PDB entry 5JT1 | X-ray diffraction, 1.35 A resolution | chains A and B

[Chain A]
Molecule: Periplasmic [NiFeSe] hydrogenase, small subunit
From: Desulfovibrio vulgaris str. Hildenborough
Notes: EC 1.12.7.2
UniProt: Q72AS4 (Q72AS4_DESVH); residues -33 to 283 here correspond to UniProt positions 1-317 (UniProt number = residue number + 34)
Chain sequence (317 residues; row label = number of the first residue in the row; numbers below 1 keep their minus sign (Met-33 is residue -33)):
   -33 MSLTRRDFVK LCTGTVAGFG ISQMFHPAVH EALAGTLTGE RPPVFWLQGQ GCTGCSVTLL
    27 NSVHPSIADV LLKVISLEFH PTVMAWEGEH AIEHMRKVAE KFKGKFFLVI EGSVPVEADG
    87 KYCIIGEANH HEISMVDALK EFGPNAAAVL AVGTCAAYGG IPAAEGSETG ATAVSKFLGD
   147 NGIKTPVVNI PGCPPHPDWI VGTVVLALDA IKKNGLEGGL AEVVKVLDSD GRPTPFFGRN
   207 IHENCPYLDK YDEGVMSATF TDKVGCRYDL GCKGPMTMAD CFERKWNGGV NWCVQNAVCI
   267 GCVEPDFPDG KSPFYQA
Unresolved in the structure: -33 to 0
Covalently attached groups: oxygen-damaged SF4 (6ML) linked to Cys21
Metal / ion sites: 4Fe-4S cluster Fe site 1: Cys18, Cys21, Cys121, Cys159; oxygen-damaged SF4 Fe: Cys18, Glu77, Cys121, Cys159; 4Fe-4S cluster Fe site 2: His208, Cys211, Cys232, Cys238; 4Fe-4S cluster Fe site 3: Cys247, Cys259, Cys265, Cys268
Ligand contacts:
  - oxygen-damaged SF4 / 4Fe-4S cluster: Gly17, Cys18, Thr19, Gly20, Glu77, Gly78, Val118, Gly119, Thr120, Cys121, Gly158, Cys159, Pro160, Pro161
  - 4Fe-4S cluster (SF4), molecule 1: Ile207, His208, Cys211, Tyr213, Leu214, Tyr217, Cys232, Arg233, Tyr234, Cys238, Gly240, Pro241, Val260
  - 4Fe-4S cluster (SF4), molecule 2: Ile207, Thr243, Ala245, Cys247, Trp252, Trp258, Cys259, Cys265, Ile266, Gly267, Cys268, Val269

[Chain B]
Molecule: Periplasmic [NiFeSe] hydrogenase, large subunit, selenocysteine-containing
From: Desulfovibrio vulgaris str. Hildenborough
Notes: EC 1.12.7.2
UniProt: Q72AS3 (Q72AS3_DESVH); aligned to UniProt positions 12-510 over residues 12-510 (the alignment contains insertions or deletions, so no single offset holds)
Chain sequence (509 residues; numbered 4 to 510; the number before each row is that of its first residue):
     4 WSHPQFEKGA TGRTTIAIDP VTRIEGHLKA EVVVENGKVV DARLSGGMYR GFETILRGRD
    64 PRDASQIVQR IC
    75 CGVCPTAHST ASVLALDEAF GAKVPNNGRI TRNLIFGANY LQSHILHFYH LSAQDFVQGP
   135 DTAPFVPRFP KSDLRLSKEL NKAGVDQYIE ALEVRRICHE MVALFGGRMP HVQGQVVGGA
   195 TEIPTKEKLV EYAARFKKVR DFVEQKYVPV VYTIGSKYKD MFKVGQGFKA ALCVGAFPLD
   255 NSGKKHLFMP GVYAKGKDMP FDPSKIKEYV KYSWFAEETT GLNYKEGKTI PAPDKAGAYS
   315 FVKAPRYDGL SLEVGPLARM WVNNPELSPV GKKLLKDLFG ISAKKFRDLG EEAAFSLMGR
   375 HVARAEETYY MLGAIEGWLK EIKAGEDTVV MPAVPASAEG TGFTEAPRGS LLHYVKVKDS
   435 KIDNYQIVSA SLWNCNPRDD MGQRGAVEEA LIGIPVDDIQ NPVNVARLIR AFDPC
   489 CLGCAVHVLH AESGKVAVIE VK
Unresolved in the structure: 4-12, 496-510
Modified residues: Cys75 (S-oxy cysteine; CSX); Cys489 (3-sulfinoalanine; CSD)
Differences from the reference sequence: expression tag (4-11); engineered mutation Cys489 (Sec in Q72AS3)
Metal / ion sites: Fe2+: Glu56, Ile441, His495; Ni2+: Cys75, Cys78, Cys489, Cys492; carbonmonoxide-(dicyano) iron Fe: Cys78, Cys492
Ligand contacts:
  - carbonmonoxide-(dicyano) iron (FCO): Cys75, Cys75, Cys78, His82, Ala420, Pro421, Arg422, Leu425, Ser443, Ala444, Ser445, Cys489, Cys489, Cys492
  - hydrosulfuric acid (H2S): Cys78, Pro79, Thr80, Ala81, Phe110, Asn113, Pro421

[Chain A / chain B interface]
Pairs across the interface (176; chain A residue first):
  Arg7(A) with Thr136(B), hydrogen bond
  Gln14(A) with His30(B), hydrogen bond (backbone-side chain)
  Gly15(A) with His30(B), hydrogen bond (backbone-side chain); Met51(B)
  Gln16(A) with Met51(B); Tyr52(B), hydrogen bond (side chain-backbone); Arg53(B)
  Gly17(A) with Met51(B); Arg53(B)
  Cys18(A) with Glu28(B); Arg53(B); Arg73(B); Ile74(B); Cys75(B); Cys75(B); Gly76(B), hydrogen bond (backbone-backbone); His185(B)
  Thr19(A) with Glu28(B), hydrogen bond
  Gly20(A) with Gly76(B); Pro184(B)
  Val23(A) with Gly76(B); Val77(B), hydrophobic; Arg169(B); His173(B); Pro184(B), hydrophobic
  Leu26(A) with Leu120(B), hydrophobic; Arg169(B)
  Asn27(A) with Arg169(B), hydrogen bond; Arg170(B); His173(B), hydrogen bond; Met183(B), hydrogen bond (side chain-backbone)
  Ser28(A) with Arg170(B)
  Ile33(A) with Leu166(B), hydrophobic
  Ala34(A) with Leu166(B), hydrophobic
  Leu38(A) with Thr136(B)
  Ser42(A) with Ala137(B)
  Leu43(A) with Ala137(B); Pro138(B)
  Glu44(A) with Ala137(B)
  Pro47(A) with Thr25(B); Arg26(B), hydrogen bond (backbone-backbone)
  Thr48(A) with Arg26(B); Ile27(B); Leu125(B)
  Val49(A) with Arg26(B); Gln128(B), hydrogen bond (backbone-side chain)
  Met50(A) with Thr25(B); Arg26(B), hydrogen bond (backbone-side chain); Pro138(B)
  Ala51(A) with Arg26(B), hydrogen bond (backbone-side chain); Gln128(B); Pro138(B), hydrogen bond (backbone-backbone); Phe139(B); Arg142(B)
  Trp52(A) with Thr25(B), hydrogen bond (backbone-side chain); Pro141(B); Arg142(B); Phe143(B)
  Glu53(A) with Ile21(B); Pro23(B); Thr25(B); Phe143(B); Ala480(B); Arg484(B), salt bridge
  Gly54(A) with Ile21(B); Asp22(B); Pro23(B), hydrogen bond (backbone-backbone)
  Glu55(A) with Asp22(B)
  His56(A) with Phe143(B)
  Ile58(A) with Pro23(B)
  His60(A) with Pro141(B)
  Ala84(A) with Pro307(B), hydrophobic
  Lys87(A) with Pro307(B); Asp308(B), salt bridge; Phe315(B)
  Tyr88(A) with Gly50(B); Met51(B); Tyr52(B), hydrogen bond (backbone-backbone); Pro305(B); Pro307(B); Phe315(B), hydrophobic
  Cys89(A) with His30(B); Gly50(B); Met51(B), hydrophobic
  Ile90(A) with Asp22(B); His30(B); Gly50(B), hydrogen bond (backbone-backbone)
  Ile91(A) with Asp22(B); Pro23(B); His30(B)
  Gly92(A) with Asp22(B); Pro23(B)
  Glu93(A) with Ala20(B); Asp22(B), hydrogen bond (backbone-backbone); Lys32(B), salt bridge
  Ile127(A) with Phe55(B), hydrophobic; Ile58(B); Ile70(B), hydrophobic; Arg73(B)
  Ala130(A) with Arg62(B)
  Glu131(A) with Ile58(B); Arg62(B), hydrogen bond (backbone-side chain)
  Gly132(A) with Thr57(B), hydrogen bond (backbone-side chain); Ile58(B)
  Ser133(A) with Ile58(B)
  Glu134(A) with Pro305(B)
  Thr135(A) with Tyr52(B)
  Cys159(A) with Arg73(B), hydrogen bond (backbone-side chain); Arg182(B), hydrogen bond (backbone-side chain); His185(B)
  Pro160(A) with Arg182(B), hydrogen bond (backbone-side chain); Pro184(B); His185(B)
  Ala224(A) with Met405(B)
  Thr225(A) with Val403(B); Met405(B)
  Phe226(A) with Val190(B), hydrophobic; Thr195(B); Met405(B), hydrophobic
  Thr227(A) with Ala194(B); Thr195(B); Ile197(B); Asp401(B), hydrogen bond; Thr402(B); Val403(B)
  Lys229(A) with Thr195(B), hydrogen bond (side chain-backbone); Glu196(B)
  Leu236(A) with Met405(B), hydrophobic
  Trp252(A) with Arg182(B)
  Asn253(A) with His173(B); Glu174(B); Ala177(B); Arg182(B); Met183(B), hydrogen bond (side chain-backbone)
  Gly254(A) with Glu174(B)
  Val256(A) with Glu174(B); Ala177(B), hydrophobic; Leu178(B), hydrophobic; Lys202(B); Arg209(B)
  Asn257(A) with Ala177(B), hydrogen bond (side chain-backbone); Leu178(B), hydrogen bond (side chain-backbone); Gly181(B); Glu196(B), hydrogen bond; Lys202(B)
  Trp258(A) with Gly181(B)
  Cys259(A) with Arg182(B); Gln187(B), hydrogen bond
  Gln261(A) with Glu196(B), hydrogen bond; Lys202(B)
  Asn262(A) with Phe179(B), hydrogen bond (side chain-backbone); Gly180(B); Gly181(B), hydrogen bond (side chain-backbone); Gln187(B); Gly188(B), hydrogen bond (side chain-backbone); Thr195(B), hydrogen bond (backbone-side chain); Glu196(B), hydrogen bond
  Ala263(A) with Gln187(B); Thr195(B)
  Val264(A) with Gln187(B)
  Ile266(A) with Gln69(B); Arg73(B); Gln187(B)
  Cys268(A) with Arg182(B)
  Pro274(A) with Ile70(B), hydrophobic
  Asp275(A) with Arg62(B), salt bridge
  Ser278(A) with Asp66(B)
  Pro279(A) with Asp63(B); Asp66(B)
  Phe280(A) with Asp66(B), hydrogen bond (backbone-side chain); Gln69(B); Ile70(B), hydrophobic
  Tyr281(A) with Arg65(B); Gln69(B); Val190(B)
  Gln282(A) with Arg65(B), hydrogen bond
Other interface residues (no listed pair), chain A (79 interface residues in all): Thr24, Val29, Leu37, Phe45, Pro128, Phe273
Other interface residues (no listed pair), chain B (77 interface residues in all): Gly29, His124, Val140, Ile163, Glu205

[Overview]
The interface between chain A and chain B involves 79 residues on one side and 77 on the other; the contacts
include 39 hydrogen bonds and 4 salt bridges. Among the polar pairs are Glu53(A)-Arg484(B), Lys87(A)-Asp308(B)
and Glu93(A)-Lys32(B).
Chain A is Periplasmic [NiFeSe] hydrogenase, small subunit and chain B is Periplasmic [NiFeSe] hydrogenase,
large subunit, selenocysteine-containing, both from Desulfovibrio vulgaris str. Hildenborough; the structure,
The 3D structure of Ni-reconstituted U489C variant of [NiFeSe] hydrogenase from Desulfovibrio vulgaris
Hildenborough in the ..., was determined by X-ray diffraction together with 5JSH, 5JSK, 5JSU and 5JSY from the
same study.
